Entry 6PTN (electron microscopy, 5.80 A resolution (low resolution: residue-level contacts below are approximate; hydrogen-bond / salt-bridge calls are withheld)); this record covers chains k and n of the 25 polymer chains in the assembly.

[Chain k]
Molecule: DNA replication licensing factor MCM4
From: Saccharomyces cerevisiae
Notes: EC 3.6.4.12
UniProtKB: P30665 (MCM4_YEAST); residues 1-933 here = UniProt positions 1-933
Sequence (933 residues; row label = number of the first residue in the row):
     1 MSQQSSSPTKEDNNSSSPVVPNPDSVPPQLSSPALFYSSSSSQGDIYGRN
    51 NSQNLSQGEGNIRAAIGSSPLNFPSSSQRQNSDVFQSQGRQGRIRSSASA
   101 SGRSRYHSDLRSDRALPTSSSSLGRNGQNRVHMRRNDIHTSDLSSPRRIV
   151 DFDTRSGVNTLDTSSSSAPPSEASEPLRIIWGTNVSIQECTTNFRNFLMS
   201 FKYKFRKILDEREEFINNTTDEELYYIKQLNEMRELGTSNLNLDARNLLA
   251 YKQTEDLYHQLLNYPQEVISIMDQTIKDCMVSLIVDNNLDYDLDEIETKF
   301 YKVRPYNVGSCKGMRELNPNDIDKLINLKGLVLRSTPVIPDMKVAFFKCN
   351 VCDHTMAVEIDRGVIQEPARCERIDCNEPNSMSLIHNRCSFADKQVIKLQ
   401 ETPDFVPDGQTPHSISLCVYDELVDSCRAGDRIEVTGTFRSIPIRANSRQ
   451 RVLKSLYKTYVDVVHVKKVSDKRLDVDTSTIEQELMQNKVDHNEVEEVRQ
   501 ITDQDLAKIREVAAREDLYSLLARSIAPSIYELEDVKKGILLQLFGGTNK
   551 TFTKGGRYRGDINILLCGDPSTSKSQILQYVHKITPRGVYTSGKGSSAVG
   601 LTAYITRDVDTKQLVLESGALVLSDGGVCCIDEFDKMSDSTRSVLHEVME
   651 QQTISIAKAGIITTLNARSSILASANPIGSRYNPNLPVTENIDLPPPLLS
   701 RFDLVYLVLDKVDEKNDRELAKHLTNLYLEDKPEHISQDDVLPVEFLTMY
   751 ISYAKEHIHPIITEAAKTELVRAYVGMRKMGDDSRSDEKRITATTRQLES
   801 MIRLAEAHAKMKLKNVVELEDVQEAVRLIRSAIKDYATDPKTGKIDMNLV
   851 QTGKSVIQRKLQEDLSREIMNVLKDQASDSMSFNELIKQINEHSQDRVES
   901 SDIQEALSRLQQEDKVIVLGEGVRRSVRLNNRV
Disordered / not traced: 1-176, 213-220, 454, 471-497, 731-740, 780-792, 839-850, 930-933
Curated features (UniProtKB/Swiss-Prot):
  - motif: Ser700 to Asp703 (Arginine finger)
  - binding site (ATP): Gly568 to Ser575
  - modified residue (Phosphoserine): Ser52, Ser56, Ser69

[Chain n]
Molecule: DNA replication licensing factor MCM7
From: Saccharomyces cerevisiae
Notes: EC 3.6.4.12
UniProtKB: P38132 (MCM7_YEAST); residue numbers follow UniProt; this construct covers 1-845
Sequence (845 residues; row label = number of the first residue in the row):
     1 MSAALPSIQLPVDYNNLFNEITDFLVTFKQDTLSSDATRNENEDENLDAE
    51 NIEQHLLEKGPKYMAMLQKVANRELNSVIIDLDDILQYQNEKFLQGTQAD
   101 DLVSAIQQNANHFTELFCRAIDNNMPLPTKEIDYKDDVLDVILNQRRLRN
   151 ERMLSDRTNEIRSENLMDTTMDPPSSMNDALREVVEDETELFPPNLTRRY
   201 FLYFKPLSQNCARRYRKKAISSKPLSVRQIKGDFLGQLITVRGIITRVSD
   251 VKPAVEVIAYTCDQCGYEVFQEVNSRTFTPLSECTSEECSQNQTKGQLFM
   301 STRASKFSAFQECKIQELSQQVPVGHIPRSLNIHVNGTLVRSLSPGDIVD
   351 VTGIFLPAPYTGFKALKAGLLTETYLEAQFVRQHKKKFASFSLTSDVEER
   401 VMELITSGDVYNRLAKSIAPEIYGNLDVKKALLLLLVGGVDKRVGDGMKI
   451 RGDINVCLMGDPGVAKSQLLKAICKISPRGVYTTGKGSSGVGLTAAVMKD
   501 PVTDEMILEGGALVLADNGICCIDEFDKMDESDRTAIHEVMEQQTISISK
   551 AGINTTLNARTSILAAANPLYGRYNPRLSPLDNINLPAALLSRFDILFLM
   601 LDIPSRDDDEKLAEHVTYVHMHNKQPDLDFTPVEPSKMREYIAYAKTKRP
   651 VMSEAVNDYVVQAYIRLRQDSKREMDSKFSFGQATPRTLLGIIRLSQALA
   701 KLRLADMVDIDDVEEALRLVRVSKESLYQETNKSKEDESPTTKIFTIIKK
   751 MLQETGKNTLSYENIVKTVRLRGFTMLQLSNCIQEYSYLNVWHLINEGNT
   801 LKFVDDGTMDTDQEDSLVSTPKLAPQTTASANVSAQDSDIDLQDA
Disordered / not traced: 32-58, 159-188, 217-219, 387-392, 730-845
Disulfide bonds: Cys265-Cys289, Cys474-Cys522
Curated features (UniProtKB/Swiss-Prot):
  - motif: Ser592 to Asp595 (Arginine finger)
  - binding site (ATP): Tyr423, Gly463, Ala465, Lys466, Ser467, Asn568, Arg593, Arg687
  - modified residue: Thr811 (Phosphothreonine), Ser819 (Phosphoserine), Ser838 (Phosphoserine)

[Interface between chain k and chain n]
Pairs across the interface - 79 pairs, chain k then chain n:
  Ile179(k) - Gln145(n)
  Trp181(k) - Gln145(n)
  Trp181(k) - Arg149(n)
  Trp181(k) - Cys265(n)
  Trp181(k) - Gly266(n)
  Gly182(k) - Ile142(n)
  Thr183(k) - Gln145(n)
  Thr183(k) - Arg303(n)
  Asn184(k) - Tyr134(n)
  Asn184(k) - Gln145(n)
  Asp256(k) - Tyr134(n)
  His259(k) - Lys135(n)
  Gln260(k) - Tyr134(n)
  Asn263(k) - Lys135(n)
  Tyr264(k) - Arg303(n)
  Met314(k) - Asp250(n)
  Met314(k) - Arg341(n)
  Arg315(k) - Asp250(n)
  Arg315(k) - Arg341(n)
  Glu316(k) - Arg341(n)
  Leu317(k) - Arg341(n)
  Pro319(k) - Phe307(n)
  Pro319(k) - Ser308(n)
  Pro319(k) - Ala309(n)
  Ile322(k) - Thr302(n)
  Asp323(k) - Arg303(n)
  Leu333(k) - Ile553(n)
  Lys398(k) - Asp504(n)
  Lys398(k) - Met506(n)
  Gln400(k) - Ile507(n)
  Gln400(k) - Leu508(n)
  Gly409(k) - Pro345(n)
  Gln410(k) - Ser344(n)
  Gln410(k) - Pro345(n)
  Pro412(k) - Ile507(n)
  His413(k) - Asp250(n)
  His413(k) - Ile507(n)
  Ser414(k) - Asp504(n)
  Ala429(k) - Ile553(n)
  Gly430(k) - Ile553(n)
  Gly430(k) - Thr555(n)
  Arg432(k) - Thr555(n)
  Arg432(k) - Thr556(n)
  Ala446(k) - Thr277(n)
  Val452(k) - Thr277(n)
  Val452(k) - Phe278(n)
  Val452(k) - Thr279(n)
  Leu453(k) - Arg276(n)
  Leu453(k) - Thr277(n)
  Leu453(k) - Phe278(n)
  Ser455(k) - Arg276(n)
  Ser455(k) - Thr277(n)
  Ser455(k) - Phe278(n)
  Leu456(k) - Lys252(n)
  Leu456(k) - Phe310(n)
  Tyr457(k) - Lys252(n)
  Tyr457(k) - Pro253(n)
  Ser571(k) - Ser592(n)
  Ser571(k) - Thr685(n)
  Ser571(k) - Arg687(n)
  Ser573(k) - Arg687(n)
  Lys574(k) - Arg593(n)
  Gln576(k) - Lys449(n)
  Gly593(k) - Thr535(n)
  Lys594(k) - Thr535(n)
  Val609(k) - Met506(n)
  Ser680(k) - Gln683(n)
  Lys711(k) - Lys672(n)
  Val712(k) - Lys672(n)
  Glu714(k) - Ile665(n)
  Asp717(k) - Arg668(n)
  Ala721(k) - Val661(n)
  Lys722(k) - Val661(n)
  Thr725(k) - Asn657(n)
  Tyr728(k) - Lys442(n)
  Tyr728(k) - Pro650(n)
  Tyr728(k) - Met652(n)
  Tyr728(k) - Gln697(n)
  Glu730(k) - Lys442(n)
Other interface residues (no listed pair), chain k (69 interface residues in all): Ile180, Asn318, Lys324, Leu331, Arg334, Arg362, Thr411, Arg451, Pro570, Thr572, Ser575, Gln579, Lys583, Lys636, Arg718, Leu720, Leu724, Leu729
Other interface residues (no listed pair), chain n (62 interface residues in all): Val138, Met153, Val248, Val255, Ser275, Pro280, Phe299, Asp441, Gly447, Glu505, Glu542, Gly552, Ala588, Val651, Ser653, Pro686

[In short]
69 residues of chain k face 62 of chain n across their interface. From UniProt: 8 ATP-binding residues on
chain k; 8 ATP-binding residues on chain n.
Here chain k is DNA replication licensing factor MCM4 and chain n is DNA replication licensing factor MCM7,
both from Saccharomyces cerevisiae. Entry 6PTN (Structure of Ctf4 trimer in complex with two CMG helicases)
was determined by electron microscopy (same publication as 6PTJ and 6PTO).
